Entry 6ESF (electron microscopy, 3.70 A resolution); this record covers chains D and I of the 10 polymer chains in the assembly.

[Chain D]
Molecule: Histone H2B 1.1
Organism: Xenopus laevis
UniProt: P02281 (H2B11_XENLA); residues 1-122 here correspond to UniProt positions 5-126 (UniProt number = residue number + 4)
Amino-acid sequence (122 residues; row label = number of the first residue in the row):
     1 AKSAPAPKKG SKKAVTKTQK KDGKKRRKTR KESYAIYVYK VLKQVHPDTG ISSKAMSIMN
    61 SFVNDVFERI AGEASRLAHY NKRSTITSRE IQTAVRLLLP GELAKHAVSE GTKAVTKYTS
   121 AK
Disordered / not traced: 1-27, 122
Differences from the reference sequence: variant Thr29 (Ser33 in P02281)
Curated features (UniProtKB/Swiss-Prot):
  - modified residue: Lys2 (N6-acetyllysine), Lys9 (N6-acetyllysine), Ser11 (Phosphoserine), Lys12 (N6-acetyllysine), Lys17 (N6-acetyllysine)
  - glycosylation: Ser109 (O-linked (GlcNAc) serine)
  - cross-link: Lys117 (Glycyl lysine isopeptide (Lys-Gly) (interchain with G-Cter in ubiquitin))

[Chain I]
Molecule: 147-nt DNA strand
Organism: synthetic construct
Sequence (147 nucleotides; each row starts with the number of its first residue; numbers below 1 keep their minus sign (DA-73 is residue -73)):
   -73 ACAGGATGTA TATATCTGAC ACGTGCCTGG AGACTAGGGA GTAATCCCCT TGGCGGTTAA
   -13 AACGCGGGGG ACAGCGCGTA CGTGCGTTTA AGCGGTGCTA GAGCTGTCTA CGACCAATTG
    47 AGCGGCCTCG GCACCGGGAT TCTCCAG

[How chain D and chain I interact]
Contacting residue pairs - 16 pairs, chain D then chain I:
  Thr29(D) with DC30(I), hydrogen bond to the phosphate
  Arg30(D) with DC-47(I), sugar contact; DT-46(I), salt bridge to the phosphate
  Tyr39(D) with DA-53(I), sugar contact; DC-52(I), hydrogen bond to the phosphate
  Gly50(D) with DA-53(I), phosphate contact
  Ile51(D) with DC-54(I), sugar contact; DA-53(I), hydrogen bond to the phosphate
  Ser52(D) with DC-54(I), phosphate contact
  Ser53(D) with DC-54(I), hydrogen bond to the phosphate
  Lys82(D) with DA-34(I), phosphate contact
  Arg83(D) with DA-34(I), phosphate contact; DG-33(I), salt bridge to the phosphate
  Ser84(D) with DA-34(I), hydrogen bond to the phosphate
  Thr85(D) with DG-35(I), hydrogen bond to the phosphate; DA-34(I), hydrogen bond to the phosphate
Also at the interface, not in a pair above, chain I (10 interface residues in all): DG29

[Overview]
11 residues of chain D and 10 residues of chain I are in contact, with 7 hydrogen bonds and 2 salt bridges.
Polar pairs include Thr29(D)-DC30(I), Tyr39(D)-DC-52(I) and Ile51(D)-DA-53(I).
Here chain D is Histone H2B 1.1 (Xenopus laevis) and chain I is a 147-nt DNA strand (synthetic construct).
Entry 6ESF (Nucleosome : Class 1) was determined by electron microscopy (same publication as 6ESG, 6ESH and
6ESI).
